Entry 6ENE (X-ray diffraction, 2.30 A resolution); this record covers chains A and B of the 3 polymer chains in the assembly.

# Chain A (and B)
Name: Outer membrane protein (Porin)
From: Enterobacter cloacae
Notes: chain B of this document is another copy of the same molecule, construct and numbering; everything in this record applies to it too
UniProt: A0A0M7H8A9 (A0A0M7H8A9_ENTCL); residues 1-329 here correspond to UniProt positions 23-351 (UniProt number = residue number + 22)
Amino-acid sequence (329 residues; each row starts with the number of its first residue):
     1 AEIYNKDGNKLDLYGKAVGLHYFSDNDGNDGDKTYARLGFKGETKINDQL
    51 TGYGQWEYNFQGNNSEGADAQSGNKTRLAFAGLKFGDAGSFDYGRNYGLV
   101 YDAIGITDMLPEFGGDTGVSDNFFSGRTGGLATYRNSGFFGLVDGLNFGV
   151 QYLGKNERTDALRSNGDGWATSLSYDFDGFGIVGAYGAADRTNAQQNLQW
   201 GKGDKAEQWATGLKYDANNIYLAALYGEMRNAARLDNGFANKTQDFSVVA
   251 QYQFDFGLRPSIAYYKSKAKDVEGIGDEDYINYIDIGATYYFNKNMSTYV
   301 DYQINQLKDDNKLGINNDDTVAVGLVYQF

# How chain A and chain B interact
Contacting residue pairs (60; chain A residue first):
  Ala-1(A) / Tyr-4(B)  hydrophobic
  Glu-2(A) / Tyr-4(B)
  Lys-16(A) / Phe-40(B)
  Ala-17(A) / Phe-80(B)
  Ala-17(A) / Ala-81(B)
  Gly-19(A) / Tyr-93(B)
  Leu-20(A) / Tyr-93(B)
  His-21(A) / Tyr-93(B)  hydrogen bond
  Asp-32(A) / Tyr-93(B)  hydrogen bond
  Asp-32(A) / Gly-130(B)
  Thr-34(A) / Ala-79(B)
  Thr-34(A) / Tyr-93(B)
  Thr-34(A) / Gly-94(B)
  Ala-36(A) / Trp-56(B)
  Phe-60(A) / Trp-56(B)  hydrophobic
  Phe-60(A) / Tyr-58(B)  hydrophobic
  Phe-60(A) / Thr-76(B)
  Gln-61(A) / Thr-76(B)
  Gly-62(A) / Arg-95(B)
  Asn-63(A) / Arg-158(B)  hydrogen bond (backbone-side chain)
  Asn-64(A) / Arg-95(B)  hydrogen bond (backbone-side chain)
  Asn-64(A) / Arg-158(B)
  Ser-65(A) / Asp-121(B)
  Ser-65(A) / Arg-158(B)
  Ser-65(A) / Arg-163(B)
  Glu-66(A) / Lys-75(B)
  Glu-66(A) / Thr-76(B)
  Glu-66(A) / Arg-77(B)
  Glu-66(A) / Arg-95(B)  salt bridge
  Glu-66(A) / Ser-120(B)
  Glu-66(A) / Asp-121(B)  hydrogen bond (backbone-side chain)
  Glu-66(A) / Arg-127(B)  salt bridge
  Gly-67(A) / Arg-163(B)
  Ala-70(A) / Asn-74(B)
  Ala-70(A) / Lys-75(B)
  Gln-71(A) / Tyr-58(B)  hydrogen bond
  Gln-71(A) / Gln-71(B)
  Gln-71(A) / Asn-74(B)  hydrogen bond (side chain-backbone)
  Phe-292(A) / Ile-46(B)  hydrophobic
  Phe-292(A) / Leu-50(B)  hydrophobic
  Phe-292(A) / Leu-83(B)  hydrophobic
  Asn-293(A) / Thr-44(B)  hydrogen bond
  Asn-293(A) / Lys-45(B)
  Asn-293(A) / Ile-46(B)
  Asn-295(A) / Asn-9(B)
  Asn-295(A) / Thr-44(B)
  Met-296(A) / Thr-44(B)
  Met-296(A) / Gly-52(B)
  Met-296(A) / Tyr-53(B)
  Met-296(A) / Gly-82(B)
  Leu-325(A) / Ala-81(B)
  Leu-325(A) / Gly-82(B)
  Tyr-327(A) / Asn-9(B)  hydrogen bond
  Tyr-327(A) / Lys-10(B)
  Tyr-327(A) / Gly-42(B)
  Tyr-327(A) / Glu-43(B)  hydrogen bond (side chain-backbone)
  Tyr-327(A) / Tyr-53(B)
  Tyr-327(A) / Gly-54(B)
  Phe-329(A) / Leu-11(B)  hydrophobic
  Phe-329(A) / Phe-40(B)  hydrophobic
Also at the interface, not in a pair above, chain A (33 interface residues in all): Ile-3, Leu-13, Arg-37, Leu-38, Asp-69, Asn-74
Also at the interface, not in a pair above, chain B (40 interface residues in all): Ile-3, Leu-13, Gln-55, Gly-129, Asn-156

# In short
33 residues of chain A face 40 of chain B across their interface, with 10 hydrogen bonds and 2 salt bridges.
Among the polar pairs are Glu-66(A)/Arg-95(B), Glu-66(A)/Arg-127(B) and His-21(A)/Tyr-93(B).
Chain A and chain B are both Outer membrane protein (Porin) (Enterobacter cloacae); the structure, OmpF
orthologue from Enterobacter cloacae (OmpE35), was determined by X-ray diffraction, deposited together with
5O77 and 5O79.
